Entry 3L9I (X-ray diffraction, 2.20 A resolution); this record covers chains A and C.

== Chain A ==
Name: Myosin-VI
From: Sus scrofa
Notes: fragment: motor domain-insert2, residues 2-816
UniProtKB: Q29122 (MYO6_PIG); aligned to UniProt positions 2-815 over residues 2-815 (the alignment contains insertions or deletions, so no single offset holds)
Chain sequence (814 residues; numbered 2 to 815; the number before each row is that of its first residue):
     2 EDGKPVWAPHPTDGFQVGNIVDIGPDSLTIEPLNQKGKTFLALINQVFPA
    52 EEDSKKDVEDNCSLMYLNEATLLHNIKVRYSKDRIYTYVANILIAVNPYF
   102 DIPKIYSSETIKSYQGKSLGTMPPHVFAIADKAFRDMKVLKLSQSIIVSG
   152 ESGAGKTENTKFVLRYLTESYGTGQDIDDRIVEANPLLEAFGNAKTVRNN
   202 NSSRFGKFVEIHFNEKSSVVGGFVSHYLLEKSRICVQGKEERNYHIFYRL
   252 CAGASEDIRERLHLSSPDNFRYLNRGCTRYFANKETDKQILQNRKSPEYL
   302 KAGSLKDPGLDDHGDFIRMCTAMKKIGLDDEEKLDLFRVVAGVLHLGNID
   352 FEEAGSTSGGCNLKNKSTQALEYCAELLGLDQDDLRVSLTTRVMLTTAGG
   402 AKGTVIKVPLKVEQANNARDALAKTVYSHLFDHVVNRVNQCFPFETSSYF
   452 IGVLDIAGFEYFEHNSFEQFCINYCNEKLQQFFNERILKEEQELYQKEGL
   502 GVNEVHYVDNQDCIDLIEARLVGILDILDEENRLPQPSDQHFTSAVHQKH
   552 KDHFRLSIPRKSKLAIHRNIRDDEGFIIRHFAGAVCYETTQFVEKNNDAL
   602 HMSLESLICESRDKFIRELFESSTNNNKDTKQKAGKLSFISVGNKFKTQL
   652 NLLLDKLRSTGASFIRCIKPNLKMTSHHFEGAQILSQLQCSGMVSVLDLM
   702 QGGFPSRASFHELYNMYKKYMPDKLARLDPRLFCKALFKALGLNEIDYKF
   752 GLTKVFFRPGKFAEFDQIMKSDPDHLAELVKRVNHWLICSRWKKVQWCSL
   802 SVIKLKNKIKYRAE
Disordered / not traced: 2, 36-37, 358-359, 623-639, 815
Sequence notes: engineered mutation G310 (Leu in Q29122)
UniProt features mapped onto this chain:
  - binding site (ATP): G151 to T158
  - modified residue: S267 (Phosphoserine)
Residues lining bound ligands: tertiary-butyl alcohol (TBU): R205, F206, G207, L229, L230, E231, I457, A458, I473, F647

== Chain C ==
Name: Calmodulin
From: Drosophila melanogaster
UniProtKB: P62152 (CALM_DROME); residues 0-148 here correspond to UniProt positions 1-149 (UniProt number = residue number + 1)
Chain sequence (149 residues; numbered 0 to 148; the number before each row is that of its first residue; numbering starts at 0):
     0 MADQLTEEQIAEFKEAFSLFDKDGDGTITTKELGTVMRSLGQNPTEAELQ
    50 DMINEVDADGNGTIDFPEFLTMMARKMKDTDSEEEIREAFRVFDKDGNGF
   100 ISAAELRHVMTNLGEKLTDEEVDEMIREADIDGDGQVNYEEFVTMMTSK
Disordered / not traced: 0-2, 148
UniProt features mapped onto this chain:
  - binding site (Ca(2+)): D20, D22, D24, T26, E31, D56, D58, N60, T62, E67, D93, D95, N97, E104, D129, D131, D133, Q135, E140
  - site: K115 (Not N6-methylated)
  - modified residue: A1 (N-acetylalanine), K94 (N6,N6,N6-trimethyllysine)
Bound ions: Ca2+ site 1: D20, D22, D24, T26, E31; Ca2+ site 2: D56, D58, N60, T62, E67; Ca2+ site 3: D93, D95, N97, F99, E104; Ca2+ site 4: D129, D133, Q135, E140

== Interface between chain A and chain C ==
Residue-residue contacts - 82 pairs, chain A then chain C:
  V140(A) with D58(C)
  K725(A) with E120(C); E123(C), salt bridge
  R728(A) with K115(C); E120(C), salt bridge
  R732(A) with K13(C); E14(C), salt bridge; S17(C)
  K736(A) with E14(C)
  L753(A) with K13(C); G25(C)
  T754(A) with G23(C); D24(C); G25(C)
  N785(A) with E123(C), hydrogen bond
  H786(A) with E127(C), salt bridge
  I789(A) with M124(C), hydrophobic; E127(C)
  C790(A) with M144(C), hydrophobic
  R792(A) with E114(C), salt bridge; K115(C)
  W793(A) with M124(C), hydrogen bond (side chain-backbone); A128(C), hydrophobic; V136(C), hydrophobic; M144(C)
  K794(A) with E11(C), salt bridge; M144(C); M145(C); S147(C), hydrogen bond (side chain-backbone)
  K795(A) with E14(C); L18(C); E114(C), salt bridge
  V796(A) with L112(C), hydrophobic
  Q797(A) with F92(C); F141(C); M144(C); M145(C), hydrogen bond (side chain-backbone)
  W798(A) with Q8(C); E11(C); F12(C), hydrophobic; A15(C); M145(C), hydrogen bond (side chain-backbone)
  C799(A) with A15(C); L18(C), hydrophobic; V35(C), hydrophobic; L39(C)
  S800(A) with L39(C); A88(C)
  L801(A) with E84(C)
  S802(A) with F12(C); A15(C); F68(C); M72(C), hydrogen bond
  V803(A) with V35(C), hydrophobic; M36(C), hydrophobic; L39(C), hydrophobic; Q41(C)
  I804(A) with E84(C); E87(C); A88(C); V91(C), hydrophobic
  K805(A) with E84(C), salt bridge
  L806(A) with L32(C), hydrophobic; M36(C), hydrophobic; M51(C); M71(C), hydrophobic; M72(C), hydrophobic
  K807(A) with Q41(C); E87(C)
  N808(A) with R74(C); E84(C), hydrogen bond
  K809(A) with M51(C); E54(C), salt bridge; V55(C); T70(C), hydrogen bond (side chain-backbone); M71(C); A73(C)
  I810(A) with E47(C); M51(C), hydrophobic
  Y812(A) with R74(C); K75(C), hydrogen bond (side chain-backbone)
  R813(A) with D50(C), salt bridge
Interface residues without a listed pair, chain A (33 interface residues in all): D730
Interface residues without a listed pair, chain C (55 interface residues in all): F16, F19, P43, L48, G59, M109, L116, T117

== Overview ==
33 residues of chain A face 55 of chain C across their interface, with 9 hydrogen bonds and 10 salt bridges.
Polar pairs include K725(A)-E123(C), R728(A)-E120(C) and R732(A)-E14(C). Chain A binds tertiary-butyl alcohol.
Here chain A is Myosin-VI (Sus scrofa) and chain C is Calmodulin (Drosophila melanogaster). Entry 3L9I (Myosin
VI nucleotide-free (mdinsert2) L310G mutant crystal structure) was determined by X-ray diffraction.
